PDB entry 5UBT | X-ray diffraction, 2.83 A resolution | chains A and B

# Chain A
Name: Phosphatidylinositol 4,5-bisphosphate 3-kinase catalytic subunit delta isoform
From: Homo sapiens
Notes: EC 2.7.1.153
UniProt: O00329 (PK3CD_HUMAN); numbering as in UniProt (aligned over 17-1029)
Chain sequence (1013 residues; row label = number of the first residue in the row):
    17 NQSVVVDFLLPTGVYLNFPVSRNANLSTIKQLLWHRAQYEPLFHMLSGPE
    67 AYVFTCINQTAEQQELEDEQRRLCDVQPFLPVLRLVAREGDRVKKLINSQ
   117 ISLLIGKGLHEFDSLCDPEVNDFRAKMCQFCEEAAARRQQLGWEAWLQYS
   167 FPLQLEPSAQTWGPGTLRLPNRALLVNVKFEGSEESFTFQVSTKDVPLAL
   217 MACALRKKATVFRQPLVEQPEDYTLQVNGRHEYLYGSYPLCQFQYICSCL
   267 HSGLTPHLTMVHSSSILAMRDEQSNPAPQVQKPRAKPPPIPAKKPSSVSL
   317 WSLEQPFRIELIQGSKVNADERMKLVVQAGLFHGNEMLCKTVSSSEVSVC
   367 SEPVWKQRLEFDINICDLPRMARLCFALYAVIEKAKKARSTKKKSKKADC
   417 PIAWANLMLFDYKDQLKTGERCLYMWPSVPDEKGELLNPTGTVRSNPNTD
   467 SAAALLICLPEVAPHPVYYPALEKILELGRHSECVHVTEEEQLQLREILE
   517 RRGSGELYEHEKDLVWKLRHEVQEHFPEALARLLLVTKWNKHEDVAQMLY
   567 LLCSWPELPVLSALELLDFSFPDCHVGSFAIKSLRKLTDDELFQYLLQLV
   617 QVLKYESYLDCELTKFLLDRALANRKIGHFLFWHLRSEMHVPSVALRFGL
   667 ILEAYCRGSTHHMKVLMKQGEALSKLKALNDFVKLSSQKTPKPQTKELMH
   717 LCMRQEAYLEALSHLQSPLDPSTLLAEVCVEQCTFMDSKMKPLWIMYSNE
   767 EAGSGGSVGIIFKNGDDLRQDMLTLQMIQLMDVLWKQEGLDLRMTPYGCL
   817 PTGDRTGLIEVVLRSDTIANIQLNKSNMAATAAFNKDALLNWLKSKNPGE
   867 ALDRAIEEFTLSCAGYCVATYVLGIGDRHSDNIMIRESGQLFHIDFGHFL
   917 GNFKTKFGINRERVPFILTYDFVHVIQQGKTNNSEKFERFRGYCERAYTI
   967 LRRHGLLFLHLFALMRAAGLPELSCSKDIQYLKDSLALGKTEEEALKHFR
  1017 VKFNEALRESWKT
Unresolved in the structure: 174-184, 227-240, 288-315, 401-413, 497-503, 517-520, 769-771, 840-854, 920-926
Residues lining bound ligands: 85S (1-[4-(3-{4-amino-5-[1-(oxan-4-yl)-1H-pyrazol-5-yl]pyrrolo[2,1-f][1,2,4]triazin-7-yl}phenyl)piperazin-1-yl]ethan-1-one): T750, M752, S754, P758, W760, I777, K779, Y813, I825, E826, V827, V828, S831, D832, T833, N836, M900, I910, D911
UniProt features mapped onto this chain:
  - region: F751 to K757 (G-loop), G890 to N898 (Catalytic loop), H909 to T935 (Activation loop)
  - modified residue: Y524 (Phosphotyrosine)

# Chain B
Name: Phosphatidylinositol 3-kinase regulatory subunit alpha
From: Homo sapiens
UniProt: P27986 (P85A_HUMAN); numbering as in UniProt (aligned over 432-599)
Chain sequence (168 residues; each row starts with the number of its first residue):
   432 QQDQVVKEDNIEAVGKKLHEYNTQFQEKSREYDRLYEDYTRTSQEIQMKR
   482 TAIEAFNETIKIFEEQCQTQERYSKEYIEKFKREGNETEIQRIMHNYEKL
   532 KSRISEIVDSRRRLEEDLKKQAAEYREIDKRMNSIKPDLIQLRKTRDQYL
   582 MWLTQKGVRQKKLNEWLG
Unresolved in the structure: 432-436
Construct notes: engineered mutation D469 (Glu in P27986), T519 (Lys in P27986), E529 (Asp in P27986), V539 (Ile in P27986)
UniProt features mapped onto this chain:
  - modified residue (Phosphotyrosine): Y467, Y580

# How chain A and chain B interact
Pairs across the interface (78; chain A residue first):
  D23(A) - R534(B)  salt bridge
  L25(A) - I493(B)  hydrophobic
  L25(A) - Q497(B)
  L25(A) - L531(B)  hydrophobic
  L26(A) - Q497(B)  hydrogen bond (backbone-side chain)
  P27(A) - T500(B)
  T28(A) - Y504(B)
  G29(A) - Q497(B)  hydrogen bond (backbone-side chain)
  G29(A) - T500(B)
  G29(A) - Q501(B)
  V30(A) - Q497(B)  hydrogen bond (backbone-side chain)
  V30(A) - N527(B)
  Y31(A) - N527(B)  hydrogen bond (backbone-side chain)
  Y31(A) - K530(B)
  Y31(A) - L531(B)
  Y31(A) - R534(B)
  Y55(A) - R523(B)  hydrogen bond (backbone-side chain)
  E56(A) - R523(B)
  E56(A) - N527(B)  hydrogen bond
  P57(A) - E520(B)
  P57(A) - R523(B)
  P57(A) - I524(B)  hydrophobic
  L58(A) - Y504(B)  hydrophobic
  L58(A) - Y508(B)  hydrophobic
  M61(A) - Y504(B)
  M61(A) - Y508(B)  hydrogen bond
  I73(A) - A486(B)
  I73(A) - E489(B)
  I73(A) - T490(B)
  I73(A) - I493(B)  hydrophobic
  A77(A) - T482(B)
  A77(A) - E485(B)
  A77(A) - A486(B)
  A77(A) - E489(B)
  Q79(A) - E489(B)  hydrogen bond
  Q79(A) - I493(B)
  F95(A) - A483(B)
  F95(A) - A486(B)  hydrophobic
  F95(A) - F487(B)  hydrophobic
  L96(A) - F487(B)  hydrophobic
  L96(A) - T490(B)
  L96(A) - I538(B)  hydrophobic
  V98(A) - F494(B)  hydrophobic
  K332(A) - R557(B)
  V333(A) - R557(B)
  N334(A) - R557(B)  hydrogen bond
  N334(A) - D560(B)  hydrogen bond
  N334(A) - K561(B)
  N334(A) - N564(B)  hydrogen bond (backbone-side chain)
  A335(A) - K561(B)
  S367(A) - R557(B)  hydrogen bond
  A414(A) - P568(B)
  A414(A) - Q572(B)  hydrogen bond (backbone-side chain)
  D415(A) - I571(B)
  C416(A) - N564(B)  hydrogen bond (side chain-backbone)
  C416(A) - P568(B)
  P417(A) - K567(B)  hydrogen bond (backbone-side chain)
  P417(A) - I571(B)
  I418(A) - N564(B)
  I418(A) - K567(B)  hydrogen bond (backbone-side chain)
  S444(A) - Y463(B)
  S444(A) - K567(B)  hydrogen bond (backbone-side chain)
  V445(A) - Y463(B)
  V445(A) - Y467(B)  hydrophobic
  P446(A) - Y463(B)
  P446(A) - L570(B)  hydrophobic
  P446(A) - I571(B)  hydrophobic
  P446(A) - R574(B)
  D447(A) - R574(B)
  E448(A) - R574(B)
  P463(A) - Q478(B)  hydrogen bond (backbone-side chain)
  N464(A) - S474(B)  hydrogen bond (side chain-backbone)
  N464(A) - I477(B)
  N464(A) - Q478(B)  hydrogen bond
  D466(A) - A553(B)
  S467(A) - I477(B)
  S467(A) - A553(B)
  S467(A) - Y556(B)
Interface residues without a listed pair, chain A (44 interface residues in all): N33, T71, H126, E127, A468, E928
Interface residues without a listed pair, chain B (43 interface residues in all): R481, E496, L549, N595

# In short
The interface between chain A and chain B involves 44 residues on one side and 43 on the other; the contacts
include 20 hydrogen bonds and 1 salt bridge. Polar contacts include D23(A)-R534(B), L26(A)-Q497(B) and
G29(A)-Q497(B). Ligands of chain A: compound 85S.
Chain A is Phosphatidylinositol 4,5-bisphosphate 3-kinase catalytic subunit delta isoform and chain B is
Phosphatidylinositol 3-kinase regulatory subunit alpha, both from Homo sapiens; the structure, Crystal
structure of PI3K delta in complex with a 7-(3-(piperazin-1-yl)phenyl)pyrrolo[2,1-F][1,2,4] triazin-4-amine
deriviatine, was determined by X-ray diffraction (same publication as 5UBR).
